1MMO - chains D and E of the 6 polymer chains in the assembly; structure by X-ray diffraction, 2.20 A resolution.

== Chain D (and E) ==
Name: Methane monooxygenase hydrolase (alpha chain)
From: Methylococcus capsulatus
Notes: EC 1.14.13.25; chain E of this document is another copy of the same molecule, construct and numbering; everything in this record applies to it too
UniProt: P22869 (MEMA_METCA); residues 15-526 here = UniProt positions 15-526
Amino-acid sequence (512 residues; row label = number of the first residue in the row):
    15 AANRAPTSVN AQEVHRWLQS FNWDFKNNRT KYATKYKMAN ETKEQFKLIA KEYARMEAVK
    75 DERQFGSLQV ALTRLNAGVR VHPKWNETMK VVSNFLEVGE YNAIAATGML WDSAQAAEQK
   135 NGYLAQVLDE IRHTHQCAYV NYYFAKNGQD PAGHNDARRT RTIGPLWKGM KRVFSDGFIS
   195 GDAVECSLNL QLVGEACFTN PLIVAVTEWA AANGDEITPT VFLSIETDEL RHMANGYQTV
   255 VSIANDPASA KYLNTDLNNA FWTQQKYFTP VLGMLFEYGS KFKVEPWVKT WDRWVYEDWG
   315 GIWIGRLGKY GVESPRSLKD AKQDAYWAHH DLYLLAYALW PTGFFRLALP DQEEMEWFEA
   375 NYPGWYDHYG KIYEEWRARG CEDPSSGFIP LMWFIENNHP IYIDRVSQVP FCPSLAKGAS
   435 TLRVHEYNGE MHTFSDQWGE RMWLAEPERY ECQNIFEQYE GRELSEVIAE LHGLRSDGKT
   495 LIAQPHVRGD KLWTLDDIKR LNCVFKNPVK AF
Sequence notes: conflict Asp306 (Asn in P22869), Glu444 (Gln in P22869)
Ion coordination: Fe ion site 1: Glu114, Glu144, His147 (together with acetic acid); Fe ion site 2: Glu144, Glu209, Glu243, His246 (together with acetic acid)
Curated features (UniProtKB/Swiss-Prot):
  - active site: Cys151
  - binding site (Fe cation): Glu114, Glu144, His147, Glu209, Glu243, His246

== Chain D / chain E interface ==
Contacting residue pairs - 23 pairs, chain D then chain E:
  Glu76(D) - Glu76(E)
  Arg77(D) - Gly80(E)
  Arg77(D) - Gln83(E)
  Arg77(D) - Val84(E)
  Gly80(D) - Arg77(E)
  Gly80(D) - Ser81(E)  hydrogen bond (backbone-side chain)
  Ser81(D) - Gly80(E)  hydrogen bond (side chain-backbone)
  Ser81(D) - Ser81(E)
  Ser81(D) - Val84(E)
  Ser81(D) - Ala85(E)  hydrogen bond (side chain-backbone)
  Gln83(D) - Arg77(E)
  Val84(D) - Arg77(E)
  Val84(D) - Ser81(E)
  Val84(D) - Thr234(E)
  Ala85(D) - Ser81(E)  hydrogen bond (backbone-side chain)
  Ala85(D) - Leu86(E)  hydrophobic
  Arg88(D) - Glu230(E)  salt bridge
  Arg88(D) - Pro233(E)
  Arg88(D) - Thr234(E)  hydrogen bond
  Leu89(D) - Glu230(E)
  Glu230(D) - Arg88(E)  salt bridge
  Glu230(D) - Leu89(E)
  Thr234(D) - Arg88(E)  hydrogen bond
Other interface residues (no listed pair), chain D (14 interface residues in all): Leu86, Pro233, Leu237
Other interface residues (no listed pair), chain E (14 interface residues in all): Leu237

== Overview ==
Chain D and chain E each contribute 14 residues to their interface, with 6 hydrogen bonds and 2 salt bridges.
Among the polar pairs are Arg88(D)-Glu230(E), Gly80(D)-Ser81(E) and Ser81(D)-Ala85(E). From UniProt:
active-site residue Cys151(D) and 6 Fe cation-binding residues on chain D.
Chain D and chain E are both Methane monooxygenase hydrolase (alpha chain) (Methylococcus capsulatus); the
structure, Crystal structure of a bacterial non-haem iron hydroxylase that catalyses the biological oxidation
of methane, was determined by X-ray diffraction.
